Entry 3CE0 (X-ray diffraction, 2.80 A resolution); this record covers chain A.

== Chain A ==
Molecule: Poly [ADP-ribose] polymerase 3
Source organism: Homo sapiens
Notes: EC 2.4.2.30; fragment: Catalytic fragment: Residues 178-532
Reference sequence: Q9Y6F1 (PARP3_HUMAN); numbering as in UniProt (aligned over 178-532)
Amino-acid sequence (357 residues; each row starts with the number of its first residue):
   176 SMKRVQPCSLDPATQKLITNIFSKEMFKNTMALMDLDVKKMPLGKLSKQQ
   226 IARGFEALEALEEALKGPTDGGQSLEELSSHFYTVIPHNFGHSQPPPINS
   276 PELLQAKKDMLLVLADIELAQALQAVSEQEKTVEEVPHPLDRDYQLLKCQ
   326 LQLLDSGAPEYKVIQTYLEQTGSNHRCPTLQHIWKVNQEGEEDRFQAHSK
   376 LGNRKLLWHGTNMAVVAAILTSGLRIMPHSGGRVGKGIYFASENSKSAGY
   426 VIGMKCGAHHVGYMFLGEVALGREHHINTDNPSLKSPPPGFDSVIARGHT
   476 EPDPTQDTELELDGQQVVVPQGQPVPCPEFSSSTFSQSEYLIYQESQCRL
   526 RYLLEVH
Disordered / not traced: 176-177, 242-244
Differences from the reference sequence: expression tag (176-177)
Ligand contacts: P34 (n~2~,n~2~-dimethyl-n~1~-(6-oxo-5,6-dihydrophenanthridin-2-yl)glycinamide): D284, W383, H384, G385, Y414, F415, A416, K421, S422, Y425, E514
Swiss-Prot annotation at these positions:
  - modified residue: D210 (ADP-ribosyl aspartic acid), E231 (ADP-ribosyl glutamic acid), E309 (ADP-ribosyl glutamic acid), E310 (ADP-ribosyl glutamic acid), E344 (ADP-ribosyl glutamic acid), E449 (ADP-ribosyl glutamic acid)

== Summary ==
Bound to chain A: compound P34.
Chain A is Poly [ADP-ribose] polymerase 3 (Homo sapiens); the structure, Human poly(ADP-ribose) polymerase 3,
catalytic fragment in complex with an inhibitor PJ34, was determined by X-ray diffraction (same publication as
3FHB, 3C49 and 3C4H).
